PDB entry 1R4P | X-ray diffraction, 1.77 A resolution | chains A and F of the 6 polymer chains in the assembly

Chain A:
Molecule: shiga-like toxin type II A subunit
Source organism: Escherichia coli
Notes: EC 3.2.2.22
UniProtKB: Q9R398 (Q9R398_ECOLI); residues 1-297 here correspond to UniProt positions 23-319 (UniProt number = residue number + 22)
Chain sequence (297 residues; row label = number of the first residue in the row):
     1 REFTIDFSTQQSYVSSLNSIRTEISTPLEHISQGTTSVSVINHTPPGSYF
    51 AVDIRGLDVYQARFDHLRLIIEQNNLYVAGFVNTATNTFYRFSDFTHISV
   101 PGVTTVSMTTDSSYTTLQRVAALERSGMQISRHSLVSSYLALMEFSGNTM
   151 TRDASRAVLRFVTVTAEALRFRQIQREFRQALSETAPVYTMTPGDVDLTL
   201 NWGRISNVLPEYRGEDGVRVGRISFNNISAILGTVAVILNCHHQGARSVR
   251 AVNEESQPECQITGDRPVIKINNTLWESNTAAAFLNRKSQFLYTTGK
Not modelled in the structure: 243-258
Disulfides: Cys241-Cys260
Metal / ion sites: Na+ site 1: Ser15, Ser19; Na+ site 2: Thr22, Ser25; Na+ site 3: Arg266, Asn279 (together with formate)

Chain F:
Molecule: shiga-like toxin type II B subunit
Source organism: Escherichia coli
UniProtKB: Q57249 (Q57249_ENTCL); residues 1-70 here correspond to UniProt positions 20-89 (UniProt number = residue number + 19)
Chain sequence (70 residues; numbered 1 to 70; the number before each row is that of its first residue):
     1 ADCAKGKIEFSKYNEDDTFTVKVDGKEYWTSRWNLQPLLQSAQLTGMTVT
    51 IKSSTCESGSGFAEVQFNND
Disulfides: Cys3-Cys56
Metal / ion sites: Na+: Ser53, Thr55, Ser60, Gly61
Reported in the primary citation:
  - binding site for 3-pyridinium-1-ylpropane-1-sulfonate: Glu15, Glu64

Interface between chain A and chain F:
Residue-residue contacts (19; chain A residue first):
  Ile271(A) with Thr45(F)
  Asn272(A) with Thr45(F), hydrogen bond (side chain-backbone); Gly46(F); Met47(F); Asn69(F), hydrogen bond; Asp70(F), hydrogen bond (side chain-backbone)
  Trp276(A) with Leu44(F)
  Phe284(A) with Ser41(F); Leu44(F), hydrophobic; Thr45(F)
  Leu285(A) with Ser41(F)
  Ser289(A) with Asn34(F), hydrogen bond
  Gln290(A) with Trp33(F); Asn34(F); Gln36(F), hydrogen bond; Pro37(F)
  Phe291(A) with Trp33(F), hydrophobic; Asn34(F), hydrogen bond (backbone-side chain)
  Thr294(A) with Trp33(F)
Interface residues without a listed pair, chain A (12 interface residues in all): Arg219, Asn273, Thr295

Overview:
12 residues of chain A face 11 of chain F across their interface, with 6 hydrogen bonds. Polar contacts
include Asn272(A)-Thr45(F), Asn272(A)-Asn69(F) and Asn272(A)-Asp70(F). The Na+ site 1 is built by Ser15(A) and
Ser19(A). Thr22(A) and Ser25(A) coordinate Na+ site 2. From the paper: a binding site for
3-pyridinium-1-ylpropane-1-sulfonate at Glu15(F) and Glu64(F).
Chain A is shiga-like toxin type II A subunit and chain F is shiga-like toxin type II B subunit, both from
Escherichia coli; the structure, Shiga toxin type 2, was determined by X-ray diffraction together with 1R4Q
from the same study.
